6A6X - chains B and C of the 4 polymer chains in the assembly; structure by X-ray diffraction, 2.70 A resolution.

# Chain B
Protein: Probable endoribonuclease MazF7
Organism: Mycobacterium tuberculosis
Notes: EC 3.1.-.-
Reference sequence: P0CL62 (MAZF7_MYCTU); residue numbers follow UniProt; this construct covers 1-136
Amino-acid sequence (140 residues; each row starts with the number of its first residue; numbers below 1 keep their minus sign (Gly-3 is residue -3)):
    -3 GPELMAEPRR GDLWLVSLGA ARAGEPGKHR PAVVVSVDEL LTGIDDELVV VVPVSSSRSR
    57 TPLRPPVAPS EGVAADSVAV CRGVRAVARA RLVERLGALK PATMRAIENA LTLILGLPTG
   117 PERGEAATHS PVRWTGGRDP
Disordered / not traced: -3 to -1, 18-22, 115-136
Construct notes: expression tag (-3 to 0)

# Chain C
Protein: Antitoxin MazE7
Organism: Mycobacterium tuberculosis
Reference sequence: P9WJ85 (MAZE7_MYCTU); numbering as in UniProt (aligned over 1-77)
Amino-acid sequence (83 residues; each row starts with the number of its first residue; numbers below 1 keep their minus sign (Gly-5 is residue -5)):
    -5 GPSQDPMSTS TTIRVSTQTR DRLAAQARER GISMSALLTE LAAQAERQAI FRAEREASHA
    55 ETTTQAVRDE DREWEGTVGD GLG
Disordered / not traced: -5 to 1, 77
Construct notes: expression tag (-5 to 0)

# Chain B / chain C interface
Contacting residue pairs (42; chain B residue first):
  Leu14(B) - Glu67(C)
  Leu14(B) - Trp68(C)  hydrophobic
  Leu14(B) - Thr71(C)
  Arg26(B) - Glu64(C)  salt bridge
  Arg26(B) - Trp68(C)
  Pro27(B) - Trp68(C)
  Ala28(B) - Trp68(C)  hydrophobic
  Leu44(B) - Asp74(C)
  Leu44(B) - Gly75(C)
  Pro49(B) - Trp68(C)
  Val50(B) - Glu64(C)
  Ser51(B) - Glu64(C)  hydrogen bond
  Ser53(B) - Val61(C)
  Ser53(B) - Glu64(C)  hydrogen bond
  Arg54(B) - Glu55(C)  salt bridge
  Arg54(B) - Val61(C)
  Arg54(B) - Glu64(C)
  Arg54(B) - Asp65(C)  salt bridge
  Ser55(B) - Glu55(C)  hydrogen bond (backbone-side chain)
  Thr57(B) - Ala47(C)
  Thr57(B) - Glu48(C)  hydrogen bond
  Thr57(B) - Ala51(C)
  Pro58(B) - Ile44(C)  hydrophobic
  Leu59(B) - Ile44(C)  hydrophobic
  Leu59(B) - Phe45(C)  hydrophobic
  Leu59(B) - Glu48(C)
  Arg60(B) - Glu48(C)  salt bridge
  Arg60(B) - Ala51(C)
  Arg60(B) - Ser52(C)
  Arg60(B) - Glu55(C)  salt bridge
  Arg78(B) - Ser52(C)
  Arg81(B) - Trp68(C)  hydrogen bond (side chain-backbone)
  Arg81(B) - Thr71(C)
  Val83(B) - Thr71(C)
  Val83(B) - Asp74(C)
  Ala84(B) - Asp74(C)  hydrogen bond (backbone-side chain)
  Arg87(B) - Gly70(C)
  Arg87(B) - Thr71(C)
  Arg87(B) - Asp74(C)  salt bridge
  Leu109(B) - Arg41(C)
  Leu109(B) - Ile44(C)  hydrophobic
  Leu109(B) - Phe45(C)
Other interface residues (no listed pair), chain B (27 interface residues in all): Val12, Gly15, Asp42, Val47, Ser52, Ala82
Other interface residues (no listed pair), chain C (20 interface residues in all): Ala60, Asp63, Glu69
From the paper, about this interface:
  - residue pairs: Ala84(B)-Asp74(C) (hydrogen bond), Arg87(B)-Asp74(C) (salt bridge)
  - interface residues, chain B: Thr57(B), Leu59(B), Arg60(B), Leu109(B)
  - interface residues, chain C: Ile44(C), Glu48(C), Glu55(C), Asp63(C)

# In short
Chain B and chain C form an interface of 27 and 20 residues respectively, with 6 hydrogen bonds and 6 salt
bridges. Among the polar pairs are Arg26(B)-Glu64(C), Arg54(B)-Glu55(C) and Arg54(B)-Asp65(C). The authors
report a hydrogen bond between Ala84(B) and Asp74(C); a salt bridge between Arg87(B) and Asp74(C). From the
paper: interface residues Thr57(B), Leu59(B) and Ile44(C) among others.
Here chain B is Probable endoribonuclease MazF7 and chain C is Antitoxin MazE7, both from Mycobacterium
tuberculosis. Entry 6A6X (The crystal structure of the Mtb MazE-MazF-mt9 complex) was determined by X-ray
diffraction.
